4KL7 - chain A; structure by X-ray diffraction, 1.45 A resolution.

== Chain A ==
Molecule: Resuscitation-promoting factor RpfB
From: Mycobacterium tuberculosis
Notes: EC 3.-.-.-
Reference sequence: O05594 (RPFB_MYCTU); numbering as in UniProt (aligned over 283-362)
Amino-acid sequence (80 residues; each row starts with the number of its first residue):
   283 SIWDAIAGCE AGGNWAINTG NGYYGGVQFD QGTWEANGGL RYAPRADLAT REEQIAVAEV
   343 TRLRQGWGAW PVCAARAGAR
Disulfides: C291-C355
From the paper describing this entry:
  - catalytic residues: E292 (proposed by the authors, not directly observed)
  - contacts within the chain: E292-V354 (water-mediated contact), E292-C355 (water-mediated contact)

== Summary ==
The paper reports the catalytic residue E292; contacts within the chain involving E292, V354 and C355.
Chain A is Resuscitation-promoting factor RpfB (Mycobacterium tuberculosis); the structure, Crystal structure
of the catalytic domain of RpfB from Mycobacterium tuberculosis, was determined by X-ray diffraction together
with 4KPM from the same study.
